Entry 6H9F (X-ray diffraction, 2.10 A resolution); this record covers chains B and D of the 4 polymer chains in the assembly.

Chain B (and D):
Name: Glutamate mutase epsilon subunit
Source organism: Clostridium cochlearium
Notes: EC 5.4.99.1; chain D of this document is another copy of the same molecule, construct and numbering; everything in this record applies to it too
UniProt: P80077 (GLME_CLOCO); residue numbers follow UniProt; this construct covers 1-483
Amino-acid sequence (483 residues; row label = number of the first residue in the row):
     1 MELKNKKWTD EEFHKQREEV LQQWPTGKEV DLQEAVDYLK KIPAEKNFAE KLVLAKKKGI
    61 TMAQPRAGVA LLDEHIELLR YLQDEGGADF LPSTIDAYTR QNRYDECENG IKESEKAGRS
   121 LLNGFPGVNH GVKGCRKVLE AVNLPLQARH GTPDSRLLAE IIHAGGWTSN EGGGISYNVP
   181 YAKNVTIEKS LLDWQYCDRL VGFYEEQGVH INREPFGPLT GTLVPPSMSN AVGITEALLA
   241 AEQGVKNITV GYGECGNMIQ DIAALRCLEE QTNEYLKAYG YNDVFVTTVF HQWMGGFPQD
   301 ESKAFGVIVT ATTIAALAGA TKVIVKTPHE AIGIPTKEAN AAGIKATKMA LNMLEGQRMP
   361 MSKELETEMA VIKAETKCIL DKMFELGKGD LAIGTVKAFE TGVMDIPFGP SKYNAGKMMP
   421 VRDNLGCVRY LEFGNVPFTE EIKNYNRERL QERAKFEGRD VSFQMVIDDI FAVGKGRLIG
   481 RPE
Sequence notes: conflict H130 (Tyr in P80077)
Residues lining bound ligands:
  - 8ZB ((2R,3R,4S,5R)-2-(6-aminopurin-9-yl)-5-propyl-oxolane-3,4-diol): R66, A67, G68, T94, N123, G124, M294, K326, E330, I334, P335, N340
  - cobalamin (B12): T94, I95, D96, A97, R100, Q101, N123, P180, Y181, F216, L219, T220, T222, M294, G295, G296, F297, H329, E330, A331, I332, G333, I334, P335, P410, I470, F471
  - d(-)-tartaric acid (TAR): R66, T94, R100, R149, H150, E171, Y177, Y181, F216, H291, M294
Curated features (UniProtKB/Swiss-Prot):
  - binding site (L-glutamate): R66, R100, R149, H150, E171, Y177, Y181
  - binding site (adenosylcob(III)alamin): G68, N123, P180, F297, K326, E330, I334
What the authors report for this chain:
  - binding site for 8ZB: G68, N123
  - binding site for d(-)-tartaric acid: R66, R100, R149

Interface between chain B and chain D:
Pairs across the interface (74; chain B residue first):
  G256(B) with M353(D); Q357(D), hydrogen bond (backbone-side chain)
  N257(B) with Q357(D)
  M258(B) with T313(D); L317(D), hydrophobic; Q357(D), hydrogen bond (backbone-side chain)
  I259(B) with P360(D)
  D300(B) with K345(D), salt bridge
  S302(B) with F305(D); A342(D); K345(D); A346(D)
  K303(B) with M349(D)
  F305(B) with S302(D); F305(D), hydrophobic
  G306(B) with V309(D); A346(D)
  V307(B) with M349(D), hydrophobic
  V309(B) with G306(D); V309(D), hydrophobic; T310(D)
  T310(B) with V309(D); T313(D); A350(D)
  T313(B) with M258(D); T310(D); T313(D)
  L317(B) with M258(D), hydrophobic
  A342(B) with S302(D)
  K345(B) with D300(D), salt bridge
  A346(B) with S302(D); G306(D)
  M349(B) with K303(D); V307(D), hydrophobic; V473(D); G476(D); R477(D)
  A350(B) with T310(D)
  N352(B) with G476(D), hydrogen bond (side chain-backbone); R477(D); L478(D), hydrogen bond (backbone-backbone)
  M353(B) with G256(D); V473(D), hydrophobic; L478(D)
  E355(B) with R477(D), salt bridge; I479(D); R481(D), salt bridge
  G356(B) with L425(D)
  Q357(B) with G256(D), hydrogen bond (side chain-backbone); N257(D); M258(D), hydrogen bond (side chain-backbone); L478(D)
  M359(B) with M359(D), hydrophobic
  P360(B) with I259(D), hydrophobic; S362(D); E364(D)
  M361(B) with S362(D)
  S362(B) with P360(D); M361(D)
  E364(B) with P360(D)
  L425(B) with G356(D)
  V473(B) with M349(D); M353(D), hydrophobic
  G476(B) with M349(D); N352(D), hydrogen bond (backbone-side chain)
  R477(B) with M349(D); N352(D); M353(D); E355(D), salt bridge
  L478(B) with N352(D), hydrogen bond (backbone-backbone); M353(D); Q357(D)
  I479(B) with E355(D)
  R481(B) with E355(D), salt bridge
Other interface residues (no listed pair), chain B (39 interface residues in all): P298, L354, F456
Other interface residues (no listed pair), chain D (39 interface residues in all): P298, L354, F456

Overview:
The chain B/chain D interface involves 39 residues from each chain, with 8 hydrogen bonds and 6 salt bridges.
Among the polar pairs are D300(B)-K345(D), E355(B)-R477(D) and E355(B)-R481(D). The paper reports a binding
site for d(-)-tartaric acid at R66(B), R100(B) and R149(B); a binding site for 8ZB at G68(B) and N123(B).
Chain B and chain D are both Glutamate mutase epsilon subunit (Clostridium cochlearium); the structure,
Structure of glutamate mutase reconstituted with bishomo-coenzyme B12, was determined by X-ray diffraction,
deposited together with 6H9E.
